PDB entry 6X3X | electron microscopy, 2.92 A resolution | chains I and J of the 9 polymer chains in the assembly

# Chain I
Protein: Kappa Fab Light Chain
From: Mus musculus
Notes: antibody fragment or engineered binder
Amino-acid sequence (213 residues; row label = number of the first residue in the row):
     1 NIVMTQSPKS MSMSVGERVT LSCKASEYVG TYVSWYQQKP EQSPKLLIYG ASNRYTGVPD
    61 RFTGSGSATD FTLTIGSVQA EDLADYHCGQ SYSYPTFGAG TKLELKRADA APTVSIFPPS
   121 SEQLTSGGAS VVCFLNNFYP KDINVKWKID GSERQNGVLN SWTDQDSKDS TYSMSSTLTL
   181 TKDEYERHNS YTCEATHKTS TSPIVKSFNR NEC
Not modelled in the structure: 106-213
Disulfide bonds: Cys23-Cys88

# Chain J
Protein: IgG2b Fab Heavy Chain
From: Mus musculus
Notes: antibody fragment or engineered binder
Amino-acid sequence (454 residues; each row starts with the number of its first residue):
     1 EVQLQQSGAE LVKPGASVKL SCTASGFNIK DTYMYWVKQR PEQGLEWIGR IDPANGDTKY
    61 DPKFQGKATI TTDTFSNTAY LQLSSLTSED TAVYYCARKG LRWAMDYWGQ GTSVTVSTAK
   121 TTPPSVYPLA PGCGDTTGSS VTLGCLVKGY FPESVTVTWN SGSLSSSVHT FPALLQSGLY
   181 TMSSSVTVPS STWPSQTVTC SVAHPASSTT VDKKLEPSGP ISTINPCPPC KECHKCPAPN
   241 LEGGPSVFIF PPNIKDVLMI SLTPKVTCVV VDVSEDDPDV QISWFVNNVE VHTAQTQTHR
   301 EDYNSTIRVV STLPIQHQDW MSGKEFKCKV NNKDLPSPIE RTISKIKGLV RAPQVYILPP
   361 PAEQLSRKDV SLTCLVVGFN PGDISVEWTS NGHTEENYKD TAPVLDSDGS YFIYSKLNMK
   421 TSKWEKTDSF SCNVRHEGLK NYYLKKTISR SPGK
Not modelled in the structure: 1, 118-454
Disulfide bonds: Cys22-Cys96

# How chain I and chain J interact
Contacting residue pairs (32; chain I residue first):
  Tyr32(I) - Arg102(J)
  Ser34(I) - Trp103(J)
  Ser34(I) - Ala104(J)
  Tyr36(I) - Ala104(J)  hydrogen bond (side chain-backbone)
  Tyr36(I) - Met105(J)
  Tyr36(I) - Trp108(J)
  Gln38(I) - Gln39(J)  hydrogen bond
  Gln38(I) - Tyr95(J)  hydrogen bond
  Gln42(I) - Tyr95(J)  hydrogen bond (backbone-side chain)
  Ser43(I) - Trp108(J)
  Ser43(I) - Gly109(J)
  Pro44(I) - Trp108(J)
  Leu46(I) - Ala104(J)  hydrophobic
  Leu46(I) - Asp106(J)
  Tyr49(I) - Leu101(J)
  Tyr49(I) - Arg102(J)
  Tyr49(I) - Ala104(J)  hydrophobic
  Gly50(I) - Arg102(J)
  Asn53(I) - Arg102(J)
  Tyr55(I) - Leu101(J)  hydrophobic
  Tyr55(I) - Asp106(J)
  Tyr55(I) - Tyr107(J)
  Ser91(I) - Trp103(J)  hydrogen bond (side chain-backbone)
  Tyr94(I) - Trp47(J)  hydrophobic
  Tyr94(I) - Lys59(J)
  Pro95(I) - Tyr35(J)  hydrophobic
  Pro95(I) - Trp47(J)
  Pro95(I) - Met105(J)  hydrophobic
  Phe97(I) - Leu45(J)
  Phe97(I) - Met105(J)  hydrophobic
  Phe97(I) - Trp108(J)  hydrophobic
  Ala99(I) - Gly44(J)
Other interface residues (no listed pair), chain I (20 interface residues in all): Thr31, His87, Gly98
Other interface residues (no listed pair), chain J (18 interface residues in all): Val37, Gln43

# Summary
The interface between chain I and chain J involves 20 residues on one side and 18 on the other, with 5
hydrogen bonds. Polar pairs include Tyr36(I)-Ala104(J), Gln38(I)-Gln39(J) and Gln38(I)-Tyr95(J).
Chain I is Kappa Fab Light Chain and chain J is IgG2b Fab Heavy Chain, both from Mus musculus; the structure,
Human GABAA receptor alpha1-beta2-gamma2 subtype in complex with GABA plus diazepam, was determined by
electron microscopy (same publication as 6X3S, 6X3T, 6X3U, 6X3V, 6X3W, 6X3Z and 6X40).
